4KHQ - chains A and P of the 3 polymer chains in the assembly; structure by X-ray diffraction, 2.19 A resolution.

[Chain A]
Name: DNA polymerase
Source organism: Enterobacteria phage RB69
Notes: EC 2.7.7.7
UniProt: Q38087 (DPOL_BPR69); residue numbers follow UniProt; this construct covers 1-903
Amino-acid sequence (903 residues; numbered 1 to 903; the number before each row is that of its first residue):
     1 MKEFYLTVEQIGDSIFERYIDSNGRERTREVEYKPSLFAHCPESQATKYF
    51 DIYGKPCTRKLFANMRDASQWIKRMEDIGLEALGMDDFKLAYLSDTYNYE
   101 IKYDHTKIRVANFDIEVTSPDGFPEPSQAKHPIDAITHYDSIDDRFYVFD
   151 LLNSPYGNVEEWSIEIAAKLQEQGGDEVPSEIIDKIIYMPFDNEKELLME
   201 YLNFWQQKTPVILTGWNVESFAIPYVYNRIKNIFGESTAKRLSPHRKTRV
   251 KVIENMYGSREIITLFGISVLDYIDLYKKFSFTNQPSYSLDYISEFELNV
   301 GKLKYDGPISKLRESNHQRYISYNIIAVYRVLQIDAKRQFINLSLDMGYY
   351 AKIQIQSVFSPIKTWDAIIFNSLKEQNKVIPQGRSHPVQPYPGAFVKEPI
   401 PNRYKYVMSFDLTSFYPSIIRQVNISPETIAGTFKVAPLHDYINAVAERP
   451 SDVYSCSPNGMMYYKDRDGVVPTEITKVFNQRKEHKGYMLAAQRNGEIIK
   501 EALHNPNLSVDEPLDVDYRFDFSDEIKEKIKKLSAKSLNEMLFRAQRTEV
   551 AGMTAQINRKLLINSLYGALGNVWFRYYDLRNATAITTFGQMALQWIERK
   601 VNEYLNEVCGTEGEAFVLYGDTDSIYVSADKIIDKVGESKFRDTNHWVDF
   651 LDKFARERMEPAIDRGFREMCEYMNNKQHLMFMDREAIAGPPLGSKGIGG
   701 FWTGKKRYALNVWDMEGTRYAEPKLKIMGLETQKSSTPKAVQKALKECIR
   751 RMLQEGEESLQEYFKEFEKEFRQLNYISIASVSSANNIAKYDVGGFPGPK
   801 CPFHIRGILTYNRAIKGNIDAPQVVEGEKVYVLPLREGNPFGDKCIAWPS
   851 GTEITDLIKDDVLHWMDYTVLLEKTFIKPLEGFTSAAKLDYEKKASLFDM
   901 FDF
Unresolved in the structure: 256-258, 903
Sequence notes: engineered mutation Ala222 (Asp in Q38087), Ala327 (Asp in Q38087), Phe415 (Leu in Q38087)
Bound ions: Na+ site 1: Asp114, Ile115, Glu116; Na+ site 2: Glu172, Glu177; Ca2+ site 1: Asp192, Glu196; Na+ site 3 near Asn232 (its only coordinating residue here); Ca2+ site 2: Asp411, Leu412, Asp623 (together with DUP); Ca2+ site 3: Asn505, Asn507, Lys531; Na+ site 4: Asp623 (together with DUP) (shared with DC115(P) of chain P); Na+ site 5: Glu660, Asp684; Na+ site 6: Glu686, Glu716; Na+ site 7 near Glu716 (its only coordinating residue here)
Small-molecule neighbours: DUP (2'-deoxyuridine 5'-alpha,beta-imido-triphosphate): Asp411, Leu412, Thr413, Ser414, Phe415, Tyr416, Pro417, Arg482, Lys486, Lys560, Asn564, Tyr567, Thr622, Asp623
What the authors report for this chain:
  - contacts within the chain: Tyr391-Tyr567 (hydrogen bond)
  - mutagenesis - L415F (14-fold): increased catalytic activity on two consecutive ribonucleotides
  - binding site for DUP: Tyr416 (citing earlier work)
  - binding site for the 18-nt DNA strand: Tyr391, Tyr567 (citing earlier work)

[Chain P]
Molecule: 14-nt DNA strand
Sequence (14 nucleotides; each row starts with the number of its first residue):
   102 GCGGACTGCTTACC
Bound ions: Na+: DC115 (together with DUP) (shared with Asp623(A) of chain A)

[Chain A / chain P interface]
Pairs across the interface (27):
  Asn284(A) with DT112(P), sugar contact; DA113(P), hydrogen bond to the phosphate
  Asp621(A) with DC115(P), sugar contact
  Thr622(A) with DC115(P), phosphate contact
  Asp623(A) with DC115(P), phosphate contact
  Lys706(A) with DC114(P), hydrogen bond to the base
  Tyr708(A) with DC115(P), hydrogen bond to the phosphate
  Met728(A) with DC114(P), phosphate contact; DC115(P), phosphate contact
  Gly729(A) with DA113(P), phosphate contact; DC114(P), hydrogen bond to the phosphate
  Gln733(A) with DA113(P), phosphate contact
  Lys734(A) with DA113(P), phosphate contact
  Ser735(A) with DA113(P), hydrogen bond to the phosphate
  Ser736(A) with DT112(P), sugar contact
  Ser783(A) with DT111(P), sugar contact; DT112(P), phosphate contact
  Ser784(A) with DT111(P), phosphate contact; DT112(P), hydrogen bond to the phosphate
  Asn786(A) with DT111(P), hydrogen bond to the phosphate
  Lys790(A) with DC110(P), salt bridge to the phosphate
  Tyr791(A) with DG109(P), hydrogen bond to the phosphate; DC110(P), hydrogen bond to the phosphate
  Lys800(A) with DT108(P), hydrogen bond to the base; DG109(P), sugar contact
  His804(A) with DC110(P), phosphate contact; DT111(P), salt bridge to the phosphate
Other interface residues (no listed pair), chain A (24 interface residues in all): Tyr626, Ile727, Val782, Pro802, Lys829

[In short]
24 residues of chain A and 8 residues of chain P are in contact, with 10 hydrogen bonds and 2 salt bridges.
Polar pairs include Lys706(A)-DC114(P), Lys800(A)-DT108(P) and Asn284(A)-DA113(P). From the paper: a binding
site for the 18-nt DNA strand at Tyr391(A) and Tyr567(A); L415F of chain A increases catalytic activity on two
consecutive ribonucleotides.
Here chain A is DNA polymerase (Enterobacteria phage RB69) and chain P is a 14-nt DNA strand. Entry 4KHQ
(Ternary complex of RB69 mutant L415F wit DUMPNPP) was determined by X-ray diffraction together with 4KHS,
4KHU, 4KHW, 4KHY, 4KI4 and 4KI6 from the same study.
